3J2X - chains A and B of the 8 polymer chains in the assembly; structure by electron microscopy, 15.60 A resolution (very low resolution: no residue pairs are listed; an interface is given only as per-side residue counts).

# Chain A
Name: m242 light chain
Organism: Mus musculus
Notes: fragment: Fab
Amino-acid sequence (217 residues; each row starts with the number of its first residue):
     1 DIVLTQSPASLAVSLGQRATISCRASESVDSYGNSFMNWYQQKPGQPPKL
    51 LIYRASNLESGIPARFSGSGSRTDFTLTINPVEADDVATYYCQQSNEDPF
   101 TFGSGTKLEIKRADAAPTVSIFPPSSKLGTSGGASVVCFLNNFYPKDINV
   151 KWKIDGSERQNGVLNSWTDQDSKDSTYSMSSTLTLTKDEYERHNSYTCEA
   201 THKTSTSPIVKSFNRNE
Disulfides: Cys23-Cys92, Cys138-Cys198

# Chain B
Name: m242 heavy chain
Organism: Mus musculus
Notes: fragment: Fab
Amino-acid sequence (217 residues; numbered 501 to 717; the number before each row is that of its first residue):
   501 QVQLQQSGPELVKPGVSVKISCKASGYSFTSFYIYWVKQRPGQGLEWIGW
   551 IFPGSTNTKYNEKFKGKATLTADTSSSTASMQLSSLTSEDSAVYFCARVD
   601 GYAMDYWGQGTSVTVSSAKTTAPSVYPLAPVCGDTTGSSVTLGCLVKGYF
   651 PEPVTLTWNSGSLSSGVHTFPAVLQSDLYTLSSSVTVTSSTWPSQSITCN
   701 VAHPASSTKVDKKIEPR
Disulfides: Cys522-Cys596, Cys644-Cys699

# How chain A and chain B interact
At this resolution (16 A) residue pairs are not listed: 42 residues of chain A and 43 of chain B lie at the interface.

# Overview
42 residues of chain A face 43 of chain B across their interface.
Chain A is m242 light chain and chain B is m242 heavy chain, both from Mus musculus; the structure, Electron
Cryo-microscopy of Chikungunya VLP in complex with neutralizing antibody Fab m242, was determined by electron
microscopy together with 3J2W and 3J30 from the same study.
